8BMR - chains A and B of the 3 polymer chains in the assembly; structure by electron microscopy, 3.80 A resolution.

# Chain A
Protein: Energy-coupling factor transporter ATP-binding protein EcfA1
Source organism: Lactobacillus delbrueckii subsp. bulgaricus ATCC 11842
Notes: EC 7.-.-.-
Reference sequence: Q1GBJ0 (ECFA1_LACDA); residues 2-282 here = UniProt positions 2-282
Chain sequence (282 residues; row label = number of the first residue in the row):
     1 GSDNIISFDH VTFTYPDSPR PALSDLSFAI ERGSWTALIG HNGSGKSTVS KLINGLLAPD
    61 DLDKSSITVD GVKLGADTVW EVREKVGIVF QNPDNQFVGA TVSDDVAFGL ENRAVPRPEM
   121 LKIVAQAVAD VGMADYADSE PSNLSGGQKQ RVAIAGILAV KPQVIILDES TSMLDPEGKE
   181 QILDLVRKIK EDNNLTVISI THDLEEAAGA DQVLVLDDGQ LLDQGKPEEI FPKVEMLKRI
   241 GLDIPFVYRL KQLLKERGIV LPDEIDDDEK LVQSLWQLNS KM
Unresolved in the structure: 15-17, 282
Construct notes: expression tag (1)
Curated features (UniProtKB/Swiss-Prot):
  - binding site (ATP): Gly40 to Ser47
From the paper describing this entry:
  - mutagenesis - E169Q: decreased growth in response to cobalamin
  - mutagenesis - E169Q: abolished catalytic activity
  - catalytic residues: Glu169

# Chain B
Protein: Energy-coupling factor transporter ATP-binding protein EcfA2
Source organism: Lactobacillus delbrueckii subsp. bulgaricus ATCC 11842
Notes: EC 3.6.3.-
Reference sequence: Q1GBI9 (ECFA2_LACDA); residue numbers follow UniProt; this construct covers 1-287
Chain sequence (287 residues; row label = number of the first residue in the row):
     1 MAIKFENVSY VYSPGSPLEA IGLDQLNFSL EEGKFIALVG HTGSGKSTLM QHFNALLKPT
    61 SGKIEIAGYT ITPETGNKGL KDLRRKVSLA FQFSEAQLFE NTVLKDVEYG PRNFGFSEDE
   121 AREAALKWLK KVGLKDDLIE HSPFDLSGGQ MRRVALAGVL AYEPEIICLD EPAAGLDPMG
   181 RLEMMQLFKD YQAAGHTVIL VTHNMDDVAD YADDVLALEH GRLIKHASPK EVFKDSEWLQ
   241 KHHLAEPRSA RFAAKLEAAG LKLPGQPLTM PELADAIKQS LKGGEHE
Unresolved in the structure: 1, 13-20, 283-287
Curated features (UniProtKB/Swiss-Prot):
  - binding site (ATP): Gly40 to Ser47

# How chain A and chain B interact
Contacting residue pairs - 22 pairs, chain A then chain B:
  His41(A) - Asp177(B)  salt bridge
  Ser145(A) - Thr42(B)
  Ser172(A) - Gly175(B)
  Met173(A) - Phe93(B)  hydrophobic
  Asp175(A) - His203(B)
  Pro176(A) - Asn204(B)
  His202(A) - Leu176(B)
  Phe246(A) - Arg248(B)
  Phe246(A) - Phe252(B)  hydrophobic
  Phe246(A) - Met270(B)  hydrophobic
  Leu250(A) - Phe252(B)  hydrophobic
  Leu250(A) - Leu273(B)  hydrophobic
  Leu254(A) - Ile277(B)  hydrophobic
  Arg257(A) - Ala274(B)
  Arg257(A) - Asp275(B)  salt bridge
  Arg257(A) - Lys278(B)  hydrogen bond (backbone-side chain)
  Asp268(A) - Arg248(B)  salt bridge
  Asp268(A) - Phe252(B)
  Leu271(A) - Phe252(B)  hydrophobic
  Leu275(A) - Leu256(B)  hydrophobic
  Asn279(A) - Leu261(B)
  Asn279(A) - Ser280(B)
Interface residues without a listed pair, chain A (22 interface residues in all): Glu177, Lys238, Gly241, Asp243, Leu253, Val272, Leu278
Interface residues without a listed pair, chain B (24 interface residues in all): Pro178, Met179, Leu182, Arg251, Lys255, Leu281

# In short
The interface between chain A and chain B involves 22 residues on one side and 24 on the other; the contacts
include 1 hydrogen bond and 3 salt bridges. Among the polar pairs are His41(A)-Asp177(B), Arg257(A)-Asp275(B)
and Asp268(A)-Arg248(B). The paper reports the catalytic residue Glu169(A); E169Q of chain A reduces growth in
response to cobalamin.
Here chain A is Energy-coupling factor transporter ATP-binding protein EcfA1 and chain B is Energy-coupling
factor transporter ATP-binding protein EcfA2, both from Lactobacillus delbrueckii subsp. bulgaricus ATCC
11842. Entry 8BMR (Cryo-EM structure of the wild-type solitary ECF module in MSP2N2 lipid nanodiscs in the
ATPase open ...) was determined by electron microscopy together with 8BMP, 8BMQ and 8BMS from the same study.
